Entry 3ENO (X-ray diffraction, 3.02 A resolution); this record covers chains C and D of the 3 polymer chains in the assembly.

Chain C (and D):
Name: uncharacterized protein PF2011
From: Pyrococcus furiosus
Notes: chain D of this document is another copy of the same molecule, construct and numbering; everything in this record applies to it too
UniProtKB: Q8TZI1 (Q8TZI1_PYRFU); residue numbers follow UniProt; this construct covers 1-82
Sequence (87 residues; row label = number of the first residue in the row; numbers below 1 keep their minus sign (Gly-4 is residue -4)):
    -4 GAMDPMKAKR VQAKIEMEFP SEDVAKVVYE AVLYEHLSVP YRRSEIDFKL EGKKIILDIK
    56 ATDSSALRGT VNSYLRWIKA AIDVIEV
Not modelled in the structure: -4 to 4, 82 (chain D: -4 to 4, 81-82)
Construct notes: expression tag (-4 to 0); engineered mutation Met12 (Ile in Q8TZI1)
Reported in the primary citation:
  - mutagenesis - A75Y/V79R: decreased binding to Putative O-sialoglycoprotein endopeptidase
  - mutagenesis - A75Y, V79R: decreased growth

Chain C / chain D interface:
Pairs across the interface (33; chain C residue first):
  Arg5(C) with Glu13(D), salt bridge
  Val6(C) with Glu11(D); Met12(D), hydrophobic
  Gln7(C) with Lys9(D); Ile10(D); Glu11(D), hydrogen bond (backbone-backbone)
  Ala8(C) with Lys9(D)
  Lys9(C) with Gln7(D); Ala8(D); Lys9(D), hydrogen bond (backbone-backbone)
  Ile10(C) with Gln7(D); Leu62(D), hydrophobic
  Glu11(C) with Val6(D); Gln7(D), hydrogen bond (backbone-backbone)
  Met12(C) with Arg5(D); Val6(D), hydrophobic
  Glu13(C) with Arg5(D), salt bridge
  Ser59(C) with Leu70(D); Lys74(D)
  Ser60(C) with Lys74(D)
  Leu62(C) with Ile10(D), hydrophobic; Leu70(D), hydrophobic
  Arg63(C) with Asn67(D); Leu70(D); Arg71(D)
  Asn67(C) with Arg63(D); Asn67(D), hydrogen bond
  Leu70(C) with Ser59(D); Leu62(D), hydrophobic; Arg63(D)
  Arg71(C) with Arg63(D)
  Lys74(C) with Ser59(D); Ser60(D)

Overview:
The chain C/chain D interface involves 17 residues from each chain; the contacts include 4 hydrogen bonds and
2 salt bridges. Polar contacts include Arg5(C)-Glu13(D), Asn67(C)-Asn67(D) and Gln7(C)-Glu11(D). From the
paper: A75Y and V79R of chain C reduce growth; A75Y/V79R of chain C reduce binding to Putative
O-sialoglycoprotein endopeptidase.
Both chains are uncharacterized protein PF2011 (Pyrococcus furiosus). Entry 3ENO (Crystal structure of
Pyrococcus furiosus Pcc1 in complex with Thermoplasma acidophilum Kae1) was determined by X-ray diffraction,
deposited together with 3EN9, 3ENC and 3ENH.
